PDB entry 8V4Z | X-ray diffraction, 2.40 A resolution | chains A and B of the 5 polymer chains in the assembly

== Chain A ==
Molecule: MHC class I antigen
Source organism: Homo sapiens
Reference sequence: F4NBT2 (F4NBT2_HUMAN); residues 1-276 here correspond to UniProt positions 25-300 (UniProt number = residue number + 24)
Sequence (276 residues; row label = number of the first residue in the row):
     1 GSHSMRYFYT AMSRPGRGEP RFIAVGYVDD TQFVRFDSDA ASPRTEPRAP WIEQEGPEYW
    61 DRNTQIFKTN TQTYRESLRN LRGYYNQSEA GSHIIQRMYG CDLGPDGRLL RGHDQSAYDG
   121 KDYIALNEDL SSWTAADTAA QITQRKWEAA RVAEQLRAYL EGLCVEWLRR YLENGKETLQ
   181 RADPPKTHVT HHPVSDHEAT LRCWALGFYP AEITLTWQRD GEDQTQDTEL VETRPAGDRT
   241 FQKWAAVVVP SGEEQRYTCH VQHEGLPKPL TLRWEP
Not modelled in the structure: 1, 275-276
Cystine bridges: Cys-101/Cys-164, Cys-203/Cys-259

== Chain B ==
Molecule: Beta-2-microglobulin
Source organism: Homo sapiens
Notes: engineered mutation(s): M1
Reference sequence: P61769 (B2MG_HUMAN); residues 1-99 here correspond to UniProt positions 21-119 (UniProt number = residue number + 20)
Sequence (100 residues; each row starts with the number of its first residue; numbering starts at 0):
     0 MIQRTPKIQV YSRHPAENGK SNFLNCYVSG FHPSDIEVDL LKNGERIEKV EHSDLSFSKD
    60 WSFYLLYYTE FTPTEKDEYA CRVNHVTLSQ PKIVKWDRDM
Not modelled in the structure: 0
Differences from the reference sequence: initiating methionine (0)
Cystine bridges: Cys-25/Cys-80
UniProt features mapped onto this chain:
  - modified residue: Gln-2 (Pyrrolidone carboxylic acid)
  - glycosylation: Ile-1 (N-linked (Glc) (glycation) isoleucine), Lys-19 (N-linked (Glc) (glycation) lysine), Lys-41 (N-linked (Glc) (glycation) lysine), Lys-48 (N-linked (Glc) (glycation) lysine), Lys-58 (N-linked (Glc) (glycation) lysine), Lys-91 (N-linked (Glc) (glycation) lysine), Lys-94 (N-linked (Glc) (glycation) lysine)

== Chain A / chain B interface ==
Contacting residue pairs (60; chain A residue first):
  Phe-8(A) with Ser-55(B); Phe-56(B)
  Tyr-9(A) with Phe-56(B)
  Thr-10(A) with Phe-56(B); Phe-62(B)
  Met-12(A) with Ser-33(B), hydrogen bond; Asp-34(B)
  Val-25(A) with Leu-54(B)
  Tyr-27(A) with Ser-55(B); Tyr-63(B), hydrogen bond
  Gln-32(A) with Asp-53(B)
  Arg-35(A) with Asp-53(B), salt bridge
  Arg-48(A) with Asp-53(B), salt bridge
  Ile-94(A) with His-31(B); Pro-32(B), hydrophobic; Ser-33(B); Phe-62(B), hydrophobic
  Gln-96(A) with His-31(B), hydrogen bond; Phe-56(B); Trp-60(B), hydrogen bond (side chain-backbone); Phe-62(B)
  Arg-97(A) with Phe-56(B)
  Met-98(A) with Phe-56(B), hydrophobic; Ser-57(B); Lys-58(B); Trp-60(B), hydrophobic
  Gln-115(A) with Trp-60(B)
  Ser-116(A) with Trp-60(B)
  Ala-117(A) with Trp-60(B), hydrophobic
  Asp-119(A) with Ile-1(B); His-31(B)
  Gly-120(A) with His-31(B), hydrogen bond (backbone-side chain); Trp-60(B)
  Lys-121(A) with Ile-1(B)
  Asp-122(A) with Trp-60(B), hydrogen bond
  His-191(A) with Asp-98(B)
  His-192(A) with Asp-98(B), salt bridge
  Arg-202(A) with Asp-98(B), hydrogen bond (side chain-backbone); Met-99(B), hydrogen bond
  Trp-204(A) with Asp-98(B); Met-99(B)
  Leu-206(A) with Arg-12(B)
  Val-231(A) with Gln-8(B)
  Glu-232(A) with Gln-8(B), hydrogen bond (backbone-side chain); Ser-28(B), hydrogen bond
  Arg-234(A) with Gln-8(B), hydrogen bond; Tyr-10(B); Met-99(B)
  Pro-235(A) with Tyr-10(B), hydrogen bond (backbone-side chain); Tyr-26(B); Leu-65(B)
  Ala-236(A) with Arg-12(B); Asn-24(B), hydrogen bond (backbone-side chain)
  Gly-237(A) with Arg-12(B); Leu-65(B)
  Asp-238(A) with Arg-12(B), salt bridge
  Gln-242(A) with Tyr-10(B); Ser-11(B); Arg-12(B), hydrogen bond (side chain-backbone)
  Trp-244(A) with Met-99(B), hydrophobic
Also at the interface, not in a pair above, chain A (38 interface residues in all): Arg-17, Ile-23, His-188, Thr-233
Also at the interface, not in a pair above, chain B (27 interface residues in all): Lys-6, Pro-14, Asp-59

== In short ==
Chain A and chain B form an interface of 38 and 27 residues respectively, with 14 hydrogen bonds and 4 salt
bridges. Polar pairs include Arg-35(A)/Asp-53(B), Arg-48(A)/Asp-53(B) and His-192(A)/Asp-98(B).
Chain A is MHC class I antigen and chain B is Beta-2-microglobulin, both from Homo sapiens; the structure,
Crystal structure of a HLA-B*35:01-NP7 with D1 TCR, was determined by X-ray diffraction (same publication as
8V50, 8V51 and 8EMF).
